Entry 1QVF (X-ray diffraction, 3.10 A resolution); this record covers chains 0 and O of the 31 polymer chains in the assembly.

Chain 0:
Molecule: 23S ribosomal RNA
Organism: Haloarcula marismortui
Sequence (2922 nucleotides; row label = number of the first residue in the row):
     2 UUGGCUACUA UGCCAGCUGG UGGAUUGCUC GGCUCAGGCG CUGAUGAAGG ACGUGCCAAG
    62 CUGCGAUAAG CCAUGGGGAG CCGCACGGAG GCGAAGAACC AUGGAUUUCC GAAUGAGAAU
   122 CUCUCUAACA AUUGCUUCGC GCAAUGAGGA ACCCCGAGAA CUGAAACAUC UCAGUAUCGG
   182 GAGGAACAGA AAACGCAAUG UGAUGUCGUU AGUAACCGCG AGUGAACGCG AUACAGCCCA
   242 AACCGAAGCC CUCACGGGCA AUGUGGUGUC AGGGCUACCU CUCAUCAGCC GACCGUCUCG
   302 ACGAAGUCUC UUGGAACAGA GCGUGAUACA GGGUGACAAC CCCGUACUCG AGACCAGUAC
   362 GACGUGCGGU AGUGCCAGAG UAGCGGGGGU UGGAUAUCCC UCGCGAAUAA CGCAGGCAUC
   422 GACUGCGAAG GCUAAACACA ACCUGAGACC GAUAGUGAAC AAGUAGUGUG AACGAACGCU
   482 GCAAAGUACC CUCAGAAGGG AGGCGAAAUA GAGCAUGAAA UCAGUUGGCG AUCGAGCGAC
   542 AGGGCAUACA AGGUCCCUCG ACGAAUGACC GACGCGCGAG CGUCCAGUAA GACUCACGGG
   602 AAGCCGAUGU UCUGUCGUAC GUUUUGAAAA ACGAGCCAGG GAGUGUGUCU GCAUGGCAAG
   662 UCUAACCGGA GUAUCCGGGG AGGCACAGGG AAACCGACAU GGCCGCAGGG CUUUGCCCGA
   722 GGGCCGCCGU CUUCAAGGGC GGGGAGCCAU GUGGACACGA CCCGAAUCCG GACGAUCUAC
   782 GCAUGGACAA GAUGAAGCGU GCCGAAAGGC ACGUGGAAGU CUGUUAGAGU UGGUGUCCUA
   842 CAAUACCCUC UCGUGAUCUA UGUGUAGGGG UGAAAGGCCC AUCGAGUCCG GCAACAGCUG
   902 GUUCCAAUCG AAACAUGUCG AAGCAUGACC UCCGCCGAGG UAGUCUGUGA GGUAGAGCGA
   962 CCGAUUGGUG UGUCCGCCUC CGAGAGGAGU CGGCACACCU GUCAAACUCC AAACUUACAG
  1022 ACGCCGUUUG ACGCGGGGAU UCCGGUGCGC GGGGUAAGCC UGUGUACCAG GAGGGGAACA
  1082 ACCCAGAGAU AGGUUAAGGU CCCCAAGUGU GGAUUAAGUG UAAUCCUCUG AAGGUGGUCU
  1142 CGAGCCCUAG ACAGCCGGGA GGUGAGCUUA GAAGCAGCUA CCCUCUAAGA AAAGCGUAAC
  1202 AGCUUACCGG CCGAGGUUUG AGGCGCCCAA AAUGAUCGGG ACUCAAAUCC ACCACCGAGA
  1262 CCUGUCCGUA CCACUCAUAC UGGUAAUCGA GUAGAUUGGC GCUCUAAUUG GAUGGAAGUA
  1322 GGGGUGAAAA CUCCUAUGGA CCGAUUAGUG ACGAAAAUCC UGGCCAUAGU AGCAGCGAUA
  1382 GUCGGGUGAG AACCCCGACG GCCUAAUGGA UAAGGGUUCC UCAGCACUGC UGAUCAGCUG
  1442 AGGGUUAGCC GGUCCUAAGU CAUACCGCAA CUCGACUAUG ACGAAAUGGG AAACGGGUUA
  1502 AUAUUCCCGU GCCACUAUGC AGUGAAAGUU GACGCCCUGG GGUCGAUCAC GCUGGGCAUU
  1562 CGCCCAGUCG AACCGUCCAA CUCCGUGGAA GCCGUAAUGG CAGGAAGCGG ACGAACGGCG
  1622 GCAUAGGGAA ACGUGAUUCA ACCUGGGGCC CAUGAAAAGA CGAGCAUAGU GUCCGUACCG
  1682 AGAACCGACA CAGGUGUCCA UGGCGGCGAA AGCCAAGGCC UGUCGGGAGC AACCAACGUU
  1742 AGGGAAUUCG GCAAGUUAGU CCCGUACCUU CGGAAGAAGG GAUGCCUGCU CCGGAACGGA
  1802 GCAGGUCGCA GUGACUCGGA AGCUCGGACU GUCUAGUAAC AACAUAGGUG ACCGCAAAUC
  1862 CGCAAGGACU CGUACGGUCA CUGAAUCCUG CCCAGUGCAG GUAUCUGAAC ACCUCGUACA
  1922 AGAGGACGAA GGACCUGUCA ACGGCGGGGG UAACUAUGAC CCUCUUAAGG UAGCGUAGUA
  1982 CCUUGCCGCA UCAGUAGCGG CUUGCAUGAA UGGAUUAACC AGAGCUUCAC UGUCCCAACG
  2042 UUGGGCCCGG UGAACUGUAC AUUCCAGUGC GGAGUCUGGA GACACCCAGG GGGAAGCGAA
  2102 GACCCUAUGG AGCUUUACUG CAGGCUGUCG CUGAGACGUG GUCGCCGAUG UGCAGCAUAG
  2162 GUAGGAGACA CUACACAGGU ACCCGCGCUA GCGGGCCACC GAGUCAACAG UGAAAUACUA
  2222 CCCGUCGGUG ACUGCGACUC UCACUCCGGG AGGAGGACAC CGAUAGCCGG GCAGUUUGAC
  2282 UGGGGCGGUA CGCGCUCGAA AAGAUAUCGA GCGCGCCCUA UGGCUAUCUC AGCCGGGACA
  2342 GAGACCCGGC GAAGAGUGCA AGAGCAAAAG AUAGCUUGAC AGUGUUCUUC CCAACGAGGA
  2402 ACGCUGACGC GAAAGCGUGG UCUAGCGAAC CAAUUAGCCU GCUUGAUGCG GGCAAUUGAU
  2462 GACAGAAAAG CUACCCUAGG GAUAACAGAG UCGUCACUCG CAAGAGCACA UAUCGACCGA
  2522 GUGGCUUGCU ACCUCGAUGU CGGUUCCCUC CAUCCUGCCC GUGCAGAAGC GGGCAAGGGU
  2582 GAGGUUGUUC GCCUAUUAAA GGAGGUCGUG AGCUGGGUUU AGACCGUCGU GAGACAGGUC
  2642 GGCUGCUAUC UACUGGGUGU GUAAUGGUGU CUGACAAGAA CGACCGUAUA GUACGAGAGG
  2702 AACUACGGUU GGUGGCCACU GGUGUACCGG UUGUUCGAGA GAGCACGUGC CGGGUAGCCA
  2762 CGCCACACGG GGUAAGAGCU GAACGCAUCU AAGCUCGAAA CCCACUUGGA AAAGAGACAC
  2822 CGCCGAGGUC CCGCGUACAA GACGCGGUCG AUAGACUCGG GGUGUGCGCG UCGAGGUAAC
  2882 GAGACGUUAA GCCCACGAGC ACUAACAGAC CAAAGCCAUC AU
Not modelled in the structure: 2-9, 126-127, 715, 971-998, 1560, 1952-1963, 2137-2236, 2339-2343, 2665-2666, 2915-2923
Bound ions: Mg2+ site 1 near G28 (its only coordinating residue here); Na+ site 1: C40, G41; Na+ site 2: G56, A59, G61; Na+ site 3 near U108 (its only coordinating residue here); Mg2+ site 2 near U115 (its only coordinating residue here); Na+ site 4: C141, G142; Na+ site 5 near U146 (its only coordinating residue here); Mg2+ site 3: C162, U2276; K+ site 1: C162, U163, U172; Mg2+ site 4: A165, A167, C168; Na+ site 6: A165, A166, A167; Mg2+ site 5: A166, G219; 63 more Na+ sites not listed; 98 more Mg2+ sites not listed; 1 more K+ sites not listed

Chain O:
Molecule: 50S ribosomal protein L19E
Organism: Haloarcula marismortui
Reference sequence: P14119 (RL19_HALMA); numbering as in UniProt (aligned over 1-148)
Chain sequence (148 residues; numbered 1 to 148; the number before each row is that of its first residue):
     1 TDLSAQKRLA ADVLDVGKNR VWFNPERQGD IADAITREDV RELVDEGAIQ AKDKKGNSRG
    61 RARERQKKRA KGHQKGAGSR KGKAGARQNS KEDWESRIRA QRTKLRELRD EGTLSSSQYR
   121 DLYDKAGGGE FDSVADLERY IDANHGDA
Not modelled in the structure: 144-148
Differences from the reference sequence: conflict Lys71 (Tyr in P14119)

How chain 0 and chain O interact:
Contacting residue pairs (176; chain 0 residue first):
  G792(0) with Ala86(O), sugar contact
  A793(0) with Lys83(O), sugar contact; Gly85(O), phosphate contact; Ala86(O), phosphate contact
  G800(0) with Asp124(O), sugar contact; Gly127(O), sugar contact; Gly128(O), hydrogen bond to the base
  U801(0) with Asp124(O), sugar contact; Lys125(O), phosphate contact; Gly128(O), sugar contact; Glu130(O), hydrogen bond to the sugar
  G802(0) with Lys125(O), phosphate contact; Glu130(O), sugar contact
  U815(0) with Trp94(O), sugar contact
  G816(0) with Lys91(O), salt bridge to the phosphate
  G817(0) with Lys91(O), salt bridge to the phosphate
  G1386(0) with Gln28(O), hydrogen bond to the base
  G1387(0) with Thr1(O), hydrogen bond to the sugar; Gln28(O), hydrogen bond to the sugar
  U1388(0) with Thr1(O), hydrogen bond to the sugar
  C1395(0) with Asp2(O), sugar contact
  C1396(0) with Thr1(O), hydrogen bond to the sugar; Asp2(O), sugar contact; Leu3(O), hydrogen bond to the sugar
  C1397(0) with Leu3(O), sugar contact; Lys7(O), salt bridge to the phosphate; Phe23(O), hydrogen bond to the sugar; Pro25(O), sugar contact; Gln28(O), sugar contact
  G1398(0) with Lys7(O), salt bridge to the phosphate; Val21(O), phosphate contact; Trp22(O), hydrogen bond to the phosphate; Phe23(O), hydrogen bond to the phosphate; Pro25(O), sugar contact
  A1399(0) with Trp22(O), phosphate contact; Lys52(O), salt bridge to the phosphate
  U1422(0) with Ala5(O), phosphate contact
  U1499(0) with Arg41(O), salt bridge to the phosphate
  U1500(0) with Arg37(O), hydrogen bond to the base; Arg41(O), salt bridge to the phosphate
  A1501(0) with Arg8(O), hydrogen bond to the phosphate; Leu9(O), phosphate contact; Ile35(O), sugar contact; Thr36(O), phosphate contact; Arg37(O), hydrogen bond to the phosphate
  A1502(0) with Arg8(O), salt bridge to the phosphate; Leu9(O), phosphate contact; Arg37(O), salt bridge to the phosphate
  G1540(0) with Glu95(O), sugar contact; Arg99(O), hydrogen bond to the phosphate
  G1541(0) with Arg99(O), salt bridge to the phosphate
  U1548(0) with Arg59(O), hydrogen bond to the phosphate
  C1549(0) with Arg59(O), salt bridge to the phosphate; Arg63(O), salt bridge to the phosphate; Gln66(O), sugar contact
  C1565(0) with Ser58(O), hydrogen bond to the sugar; Arg59(O), phosphate contact; Gly60(O), phosphate contact; Arg63(O), salt bridge to the phosphate
  C1566(0) with Gly56(O), phosphate contact; Asn57(O), phosphate contact; Ser58(O), phosphate contact; Arg59(O), hydrogen bond to the phosphate; Arg63(O), salt bridge to the phosphate
  A1567(0) with Gly56(O), phosphate contact
  C1593(0) with Ser116(O), sugar contact; Ser117(O), phosphate contact; Arg120(O), base contact
  C1594(0) with Arg109(O), salt bridge to the phosphate; Ser116(O), phosphate contact; Tyr119(O), phosphate contact; Arg120(O), salt bridge to the phosphate
  G1595(0) with Arg109(O), salt bridge to the phosphate; Tyr119(O), hydrogen bond to the phosphate; Arg120(O), salt bridge to the phosphate; Tyr123(O), base contact; Asp124(O), base contact
  U1596(0) with Arg102(O), hydrogen bond to the base; Arg106(O), salt bridge to the phosphate; Tyr123(O), hydrogen bond to the phosphate
  A1597(0) with Lys91(O), hydrogen bond to the base; Trp94(O), hydrogen bond to the sugar; Glu95(O), sugar contact; Ile98(O), sugar contact; Arg99(O), salt bridge to the phosphate; Arg102(O), salt bridge to the phosphate
  A1598(0) with Trp94(O), phosphate contact; Arg102(O), salt bridge to the phosphate
  G1703(0) with Asn57(O), base contact
  G1704(0) with Asn57(O), hydrogen bond to the base; Arg59(O), hydrogen bond to the phosphate
  C1705(0) with Arg59(O), salt bridge to the phosphate; Arg65(O), hydrogen bond to the phosphate
  G1706(0) with Arg65(O), salt bridge to the phosphate; Arg69(O), salt bridge to the phosphate
  G1707(0) with Arg69(O), salt bridge to the phosphate; Lys81(O), phosphate contact; Gly82(O), phosphate contact
  C1708(0) with Lys81(O), hydrogen bond to the phosphate; Gly82(O), hydrogen bond to the phosphate; Ala86(O), sugar contact; Arg87(O), salt bridge to the phosphate
  C1715(0) with Lys55(O), hydrogen bond to the sugar; Asn57(O), hydrogen bond to the base
  A1716(0) with Lys55(O), hydrogen bond to the sugar; Gly56(O), sugar contact; Asn57(O), sugar contact
  A1717(0) with Lys54(O), phosphate contact; Lys55(O), hydrogen bond to the phosphate
  G1718(0) with Val16(O), phosphate contact; Gly17(O), hydrogen bond to the phosphate; Arg20(O), salt bridge to the phosphate
  G1719(0) with Gly17(O), phosphate contact; Lys18(O), hydrogen bond to the phosphate; Asn19(O), hydrogen bond to the phosphate
  C1720(0) with Asn19(O), hydrogen bond to the phosphate
  G1760(0) with Ala77(O), hydrogen bond to the base; Arg80(O), hydrogen bond to the base; Lys81(O), hydrogen bond to the sugar
  U1761(0) with Ala77(O), base contact; Arg80(O), sugar contact; Lys81(O), sugar contact; Gly82(O), sugar contact; Lys83(O), phosphate contact; Ala84(O), phosphate contact
  C1762(0) with Lys83(O), salt bridge to the phosphate; Ala84(O), hydrogen bond to the phosphate
  U1784(0) with Ala77(O), base contact; Gly78(O), hydrogen bond to the phosphate
  G1785(0) with Gly76(O), phosphate contact; Ala77(O), phosphate contact; Gly78(O), hydrogen bond to the phosphate
  C1786(0) with Gln74(O), phosphate contact
  C1787(0) with Lys68(O), salt bridge to the phosphate; Gln74(O), hydrogen bond to the phosphate
  U1788(0) with Lys68(O), phosphate contact; His73(O), base contact
  G1789(0) with Lys71(O), base contact; His73(O), hydrogen bond to the base
  C1790(0) with Lys71(O), salt bridge to the phosphate; His73(O), base contact
  C1793(0) with Arg97(O), sugar contact; Ser133(O), phosphate contact; Ala135(O), phosphate contact
  G1794(0) with Ser96(O), hydrogen bond to the sugar; Ala100(O), phosphate contact; Ser133(O), phosphate contact; Val134(O), hydrogen bond to the phosphate
  G1795(0) with Ala100(O), phosphate contact
  A1796(0) with Ser96(O), base contact
  C1798(0) with Gln66(O), sugar contact; Ala70(O), phosphate contact
  G1799(0) with Arg87(O), sugar contact; Gln88(O), base contact
  G1800(0) with Lys75(O), salt bridge to the phosphate; Arg87(O), salt bridge to the phosphate; Gln88(O), sugar contact
  A1801(0) with Arg80(O), salt bridge to the phosphate; Arg87(O), salt bridge to the phosphate
  G1802(0) with Gly72(O), base contact; Arg80(O), salt bridge to the phosphate
  U1813(0) with Gly78(O), sugar contact; Lys81(O), sugar contact
  U1817(0) with Lys81(O), hydrogen bond to the base
  U2735(0) with Arg65(O), salt bridge to the phosphate
  U2736(0) with Lys55(O), hydrogen bond to the sugar; Asn57(O), sugar contact; Arg61(O), salt bridge to the phosphate
  C2737(0) with Lys55(O), salt bridge to the phosphate; Gly56(O), phosphate contact; Asn57(O), phosphate contact; Ser58(O), hydrogen bond to the phosphate; Arg61(O), salt bridge to the phosphate
  G2738(0) with Ser58(O), sugar contact; Arg61(O), phosphate contact
  A2739(0) with Arg61(O), salt bridge to the phosphate
Other interface residues (no listed pair), chain 0 (78 interface residues in all): G814, C1423, C1436, U1539, G1556, A1783
Other interface residues (no listed pair), chain O (84 interface residues in all): Ser4, Asn24, Glu38, Asp53, Ala62, Ser79, Gly129

Summary:
78 residues of chain 0 face 84 of chain O across their interface; the contacts include 49 hydrogen bonds and
41 salt bridges. Polar contacts include G800(0)-Gly128(O), G1386(0)-Gln28(O) and U1500(0)-Arg37(O). C40(0) and
G41(0) form the Na+ site 1.
Chain 0 is 23S ribosomal RNA and chain O is 50S ribosomal protein L19E, both from Haloarcula marismortui; the
structure, Structure of a deacylated tRNA minihelix bound to the E site of the large ribosomal subunit ...,
was determined by X-ray diffraction, deposited together with 1QVG.
